PDB entry 8AT5 | electron microscopy, 2.90 A resolution | chains D and C of the 4 polymer chains in the assembly

== Chain D ==
Molecule: Capsid protein VP4
From: Human coxsackievirus A9 (strain Griggs)
UniProtKB: P21404 (POLG_CXA9); residue numbers follow UniProt; this construct covers 2-69
Amino-acid sequence (68 residues; each row starts with the number of its first residue):
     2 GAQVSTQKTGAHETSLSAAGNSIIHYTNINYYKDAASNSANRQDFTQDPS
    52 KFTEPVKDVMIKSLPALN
Disordered / not traced: 15-23
Swiss-Prot annotation at these positions:
  - site: N69 (Cleavage)
  - lipidation: G2 (N-myristoyl glycine)

== Chain C ==
Molecule: Capsid protein VP3
From: Human coxsackievirus A9 (strain Griggs)
UniProtKB: P21404 (POLG_CXA9); residues 1-238 here correspond to UniProt positions 331-568 (UniProt number = residue number + 330)
Amino-acid sequence (238 residues; numbered 1 to 238; the number before each row is that of its first residue):
     1 GLPTMNTPGSTQFLTSDDFQSPCALPQFDVTPSMNIPGEVKNLMEIAEVD
    51 SVVPVNNVQDTTDQMEMFRIPVTINAPLQQQVFGLRLQPGLDSVFKHTLL
   101 GEILNYYAHWSGSMKLTFVFCGSAMATGKFLIAYSPPGANPPKTRKDAML
   151 GTHIIWDIGLQSSCVLCVPWISQTHYRLVQQDEYTSAGYVTCWYQTGMIV
   201 PPGTPNSSSIMCFASACNDFSVRMLRDTPFISQDNKLQ
Swiss-Prot annotation at these positions:
  - region: K236 to Q238 (Amphipathic alpha-helix)

== Interface between chain D and chain C ==
Contacting residue pairs - 26 pairs, chain D then chain C:
  I30(D) with Q20(C), hydrogen bond (backbone-side chain)
  N31(D) with Q20(C)
  Y32(D) with Q20(C), hydrogen bond (backbone-side chain)
  Y33(D) with Q20(C); P22(C), hydrophobic
  D35(D) with P26(C); Q27(C), hydrogen bond (side chain-backbone)
  S38(D) with Q20(C); S21(C), hydrogen bond (side chain-backbone); P22(C); C23(C), hydrogen bond (side chain-backbone)
  R43(D) with D18(C), salt bridge
  D45(D) with K41(C), salt bridge
  T47(D) with K41(C)
  Q48(D) with N42(C); E45(C)
  D49(D) with E45(C), hydrogen bond (backbone-side chain)
  P50(D) with E45(C)
  K52(D) with E39(C), hydrogen bond (side chain-backbone)
  F53(D) with E39(C); E45(C); V49(C), hydrophobic
  T54(D) with E48(C)
  P66(D) with Q161(C)
  A67(D) with Q161(C)
  L68(D) with Q161(C), hydrogen bond (backbone-side chain)
Interface residues without a listed pair, chain D (24 interface residues in all): N29, K34, A37, N39, S40, A41
Interface residues without a listed pair, chain C (18 interface residues in all): L25, F28, G38, V40

== In short ==
The interface between chain D and chain C involves 24 residues on one side and 18 on the other; the contacts
include 8 hydrogen bonds and 2 salt bridges. Polar contacts include R43(D)-D18(C), D45(D)-K41(C) and
I30(D)-Q20(C).
Here chain D is Capsid protein VP4 and chain C is Capsid protein VP3, both from Human coxsackievirus A9
(strain Griggs). Entry 8AT5 (native Coxsackievirus A9) was determined by electron microscopy, deposited
together with 8AW6 and 8AXX.
